PDB entry 7L2R | electron microscopy, 3.30 A resolution | chains E and C of the 6 polymer chains in the assembly

Chain E:
Molecule: Tau-theraphotoxin-Hs1a
From: Cyriopagopus schmidti
UniProt: P0CH43 (DKTX_CYRSC); residue numbers follow UniProt; this construct covers 1-75
Sequence (76 residues; each row starts with the number of its first residue; numbering starts at 0):
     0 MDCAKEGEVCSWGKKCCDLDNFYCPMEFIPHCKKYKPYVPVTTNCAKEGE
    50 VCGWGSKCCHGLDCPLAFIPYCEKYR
Disordered / not traced: 0
Differences from the reference sequence: initiating methionine (0)
UniProt features mapped onto this chain:
  - site: Trp11 (Interacts with TRPV1 (reaches into the void formed by S4, S6 and pore-helix)), Met25 (Important residue for activation of TRPV1), Phe27 (Interacts with TRPV1 (reaches into the void formed by S4, S6 and pore-helix)), Trp53 (Interacts with TRPV1 (reaches into the void formed by S4, S6 and pore-helix)), Leu65 (Important residue for activation of TRPV1), Phe67 (Interacts with TRPV1 (reaches into the void formed by S4, S6 and pore-helix))
Disulfides: Cys2-Cys16, Cys9-Cys23, Cys15-Cys31, Cys44-Cys58, Cys51-Cys63, Cys57-Cys71

Chain C:
Molecule: Transient receptor potential cation channel subfamily V member 1
From: Rattus norvegicus
UniProt: O35433 (TRPV1_RAT); numbering as in UniProt; present here: 110-603, 627-764
Sequence (637 residues; each row starts with the number of its first residue; note: 23 numbers in that range are skipped by the numbering (no residue carries them; nothing is unmodelled there)):
   105 GAMGSRLYDRRSIFDAVAQSNCQELESLLPFLQRSKKRLTDSEFKDPETG
   155 KTCLLKAMLNLHNGQNDTIALLLDVARKTDSLKQFVNASYTDSYYKGQTA
   205 LHIAIERRNMTLVTLLVENGADVQAAANGDFFKKTKGRPGFYFGELPLSL
   255 AACTNQLAIVKFLLQNSWQPADISARDSVGNTVLHALVEVADNTVDNTKF
   305 VTSMYNEILILGAKLHPTLKLEEITNRKGLTPLALAASSGKIGVLAYILQ
   355 REIHEPECRHLSRKFTEWAYGPVHSSLYDLSCIDTCEKNSVLEVIAYSSS
   405 ETPNRHDMLLVEPLNRLLQDKWDRFVKRIFYFNFFVYCLYMIIFTAAAYY
   455 RPVEGLPPYKLKNTVGDYFRVTGEILSVSGGVYFFFRGIQYFLQRRPSLK
   505 SLFVDSYSEILFFVQSLFMLVSVVLYFSQRKEYVASMVFSLAMGWTNMLY
   555 YTRGFQQMGIYAVMIEKMILRDLCRFMFVYLVFLFGFSTAVVTLIEDGK
   627 YNSLYSTCLELFKFTIGMGDLEFTENYDFKAVFIILLLAYVILTYILLLN
   677 MLIALMGETVNKIAQESKNIWKLQRAITILDTEKSFLKCMRKAFRSGKLL
   727 QVGFTPDGKDDYRWCFRVDEVNWTTWNTNVGIINEDPG
Disordered / not traced: 105-110, 752-764
Differences from the reference sequence: expression tag (105-109)
UniProt features mapped onto this chain:
  - region: Glu684 to Phe712 (AD)
  - motif: Gly643 to Asp646 (Selectivity filter)
  - binding site (ATP): Arg115, Lys155, Lys160, Asn164, Tyr199 to Gln202, Glu210, Arg211
  - binding site (resiniferatoxin): Tyr511, Ser512, Thr550, Arg557
  - binding site (Na(+)): Gly643
  - binding site (Ca(2+)): Asp646
  - modified residue: Ser116 (Phosphoserine), Thr144 (Phosphothreonine), Thr370 (Phosphothreonine), Ser502 (Phosphoserine), Thr704 (Phosphothreonine)
Metal / ion sites: Na+: Gly643 (shared with 1 residue of chain A; 1 residue of chain B; 1 residue of chain D)
Residues lining bound ligands:
  - 65I ((9R,12R)-15-amino-12-hydroxy-6,12-dioxo-7,11,13-trioxa-12lambda~5~-phosphapentadecan-9-yl undecanoate): Met581, Leu585, Leu588, Phe589, Ser629, Leu630, Tyr631, Cys634, Leu635, Phe638
  - XJ7 ((2S)-1-(butanoyloxy)-3-{[(R)-hydroxy{[(1r,2R,3S,4S,5R,6S)-2,3,4,5,6-pentahydroxycyclohexyl]oxy}phosphoryl]oxy}propan-2-yl tridecanoate): Arg409, Asp509, Ser510, Tyr511, Ser512, Leu515, Ala546, Met547, Thr550, Leu553, Tyr554, Arg557, Glu570, Lys571, Ile573, Ile696, Gln700, Ile703

Chain E / chain C interface:
Residue-residue contacts (13):
  Ser10(E) - Asp654(C)
  Ser10(E) - Phe655(C)
  Ser10(E) - Lys656(C)  hydrogen bond (backbone-backbone)
  Trp11(E) - Asp654(C)
  Trp11(E) - Val658(C)  hydrophobic
  Gly12(E) - Asp654(C)  hydrogen bond (backbone-backbone)
  Gly12(E) - Phe655(C)
  Lys13(E) - Asp654(C)  hydrogen bond (backbone-backbone)
  Lys14(E) - Asn652(C)
  Lys14(E) - Asp654(C)  salt bridge
  Phe21(E) - Asn652(C)
  Met25(E) - Phe649(C)  hydrophobic
  Met25(E) - Ile660(C)  hydrophobic
Also at the interface, not in a pair above, chain C (9 interface residues in all): Tyr653, Ala657

Overview:
The interface between chain E and chain C involves 7 residues on one side and 9 on the other; the contacts
include 3 hydrogen bonds and 1 salt bridge. Among the polar pairs are Lys14(E)-Asp654(C), Ser10(E)-Lys656(C)
and Gly12(E)-Asp654(C).
Here chain E is Tau-theraphotoxin-Hs1a (Cyriopagopus schmidti) and chain C is Transient receptor potential
cation channel subfamily V member 1 (Rattus norvegicus). Entry 7L2R (Cryo-EM structure of DkTx-bound minimal
TRPV1 at the pre-open state) was determined by electron microscopy together with 7L2M, 7L2T and 7L2U from the
same study.
